Entry 7THE (electron microscopy, 3.87 A resolution); this record covers chains B and C of the 3 polymer chains in the assembly.

# Chain B
Name: DH1042 Fab Heavy Chain
Source organism: Homo sapiens
Notes: antibody fragment or engineered binder
Chain sequence (122 residues; row label = number of the first residue in the row; a row labelled like 82A-82C holds insertion residues (82A, then the next letters in order)):
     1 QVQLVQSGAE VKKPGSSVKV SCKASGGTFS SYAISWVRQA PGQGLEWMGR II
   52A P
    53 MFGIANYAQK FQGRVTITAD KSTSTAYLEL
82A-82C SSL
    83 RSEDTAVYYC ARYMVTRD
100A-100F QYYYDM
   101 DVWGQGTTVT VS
Cystine bridges: Cys22-Cys92

# Chain C
Name: DH1042 Fab Light Chain
Source organism: Homo sapiens
Notes: antibody fragment or engineered binder
Chain sequence (106 residues; row label = number of the first residue in the row):
     1 DIQMTQSPSS LSASVGDRVT ITCRASQSIS NYLNWYQQKP GKAPKLLIYA ASSLQSGVPS
    61 RFSGSGSGTD FTLTISSLQP EDFATYYCQQ SYSPPPTFGQ GTKLEI
Cystine bridges: Cys23-Cys88

# Chain B / chain C interface
Residue-residue contacts - 34 pairs, chain B then chain C:
  Val37(B) - Phe98(C)  hydrophobic
  Gln39(B) - Gln38(C)  hydrogen bond
  Gln39(B) - Tyr87(C)  hydrogen bond
  Gln43(B) - Tyr87(C)
  Gly44(B) - Gly99(C)
  Leu45(B) - Tyr87(C)  hydrophobic
  Leu45(B) - Phe98(C)  hydrophobic
  Trp47(B) - Pro95(C)  hydrophobic
  Trp47(B) - Pro96(C)
  Tyr91(B) - Lys42(C)  hydrogen bond (side chain-backbone)
  Tyr91(B) - Ala43(C)  hydrogen bond (side chain-backbone)
  Tyr91(B) - Pro44(C)
  Gln100A(B) - Tyr32(C)  hydrogen bond (backbone-side chain)
  Tyr100B(B) - Tyr32(C)  hydrophobic
  Tyr100B(B) - Leu33(C)  hydrogen bond (side chain-backbone)
  Tyr100B(B) - Asn34(C)  hydrogen bond
  Tyr100B(B) - Tyr49(C)
  Tyr100B(B) - Ser91(C)  hydrogen bond
  Tyr100C(B) - Ser91(C)  hydrogen bond (backbone-side chain)
  Tyr100D(B) - Asn34(C)  hydrogen bond (backbone-side chain)
  Tyr100D(B) - Tyr36(C)  hydrogen bond (backbone-side chain)
  Tyr100D(B) - Gln89(C)
  Tyr100D(B) - Pro94(C)
  Tyr100D(B) - Pro96(C)  hydrophobic
  Asp100E(B) - Asn34(C)
  Asp100E(B) - Leu46(C)
  Asp100E(B) - Tyr49(C)
  Met100F(B) - Tyr36(C)  hydrogen bond (backbone-side chain)
  Met100F(B) - Leu46(C)
  Asp101(B) - Gln55(C)
  Trp103(B) - Tyr36(C)  hydrophobic
  Trp103(B) - Pro44(C)
  Trp103(B) - Phe98(C)  hydrophobic
  Gly104(B) - Ala43(C)
Also at the interface, not in a pair above, chain B (18 interface residues in all): Glu46, Ala60
Also at the interface, not in a pair above, chain C (20 interface residues in all): Gln100

# In short
The interface between chain B and chain C involves 18 residues on one side and 20 on the other, with 12
hydrogen bonds. Polar pairs include Gln39(B)-Gln38(C), Gln39(B)-Tyr87(C) and Tyr91(B)-Lys42(C).
Here chain B is DH1042 Fab Heavy Chain and chain C is DH1042 Fab Light Chain, both from Homo sapiens. Entry
7THE (Structure of RBD directed antibody DH1042 in complex with SARS-CoV-2 spike: Local refinement of RBD-Fab
interface) was determined by electron microscopy (same publication as 7THT and 7TOW).
